PDB entry 3U8M | X-ray diffraction, 2.70 A resolution | chains D and E of the 5 polymer chains in the assembly

# Chain D (and E)
Protein: Acetylcholine-binding protein
Source organism: Lymnaea stagnalis
Notes: chain E of this document is another copy of the same molecule, construct and numbering; everything in this record applies to it too
Reference sequence: P58154 (ACHP_LYMST); residues 1-210 here correspond to UniProt positions 20-229 (UniProt number = residue number + 19)
Amino-acid sequence (210 residues; numbered 1 to 210; the number before each row is that of its first residue):
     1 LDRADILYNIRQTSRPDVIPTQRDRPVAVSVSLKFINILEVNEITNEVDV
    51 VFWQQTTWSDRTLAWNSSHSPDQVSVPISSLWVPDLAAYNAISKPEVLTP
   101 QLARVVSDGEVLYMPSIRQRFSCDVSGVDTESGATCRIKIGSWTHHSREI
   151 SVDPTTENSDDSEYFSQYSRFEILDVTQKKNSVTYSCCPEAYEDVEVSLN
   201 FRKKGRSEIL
Disordered / not traced: 156-158, 206-210 (chain E: 24-25, 67-68, 156-160, 206-210)
Swiss-Prot annotation at these positions:
  - glycosylation: N66 (N-linked (GlcNAc...) asparagine)
Cystine bridges: C123-C136, C187-C188
Residues lining bound ligands:
  - 1-(6-bromopyridin-3-yl)-1,4-diazepane (09R), molecule 1: W53, L102, A103, R104, L112, Y113, M114
  - 1-(6-bromopyridin-3-yl)-1,4-diazepane (09R), molecule 2: Y89, S142, W143, T144, Y185, C187, C188, Y192
Reported in the primary citation:
  - binding site for 1-(6-bromopyridin-3-yl)-1,4-diazepane: L112

# Interface between chain D and chain E
Contacting residue pairs (52; chain D residue first):
  R15(D) - A4(E)  hydrogen bond (side chain-backbone)
  R15(D) - L7(E)
  R15(D) - Y8(E)
  R15(D) - R11(E)
  D17(D) - L7(E)
  D17(D) - R11(E)  salt bridge
  V18(D) - A4(E)  hydrophobic
  V18(D) - L7(E)  hydrophobic
  I19(D) - R3(E)
  T21(D) - R3(E)  hydrogen bond
  I44(D) - R170(E)
  T45(D) - R170(E)
  N46(D) - Y168(E)  hydrogen bond (side chain-backbone)
  E47(D) - L39(E)
  D85(D) - P100(E)
  D85(D) - L102(E)
  L86(D) - P100(E)
  A87(D) - P100(E)
  Y89(D) - W53(E)  hydrophobic
  I92(D) - L39(E)  hydrophobic
  I92(D) - R118(E)  hydrogen bond (backbone-side chain)
  S93(D) - E96(E)
  S93(D) - L98(E)
  K94(D) - E96(E)  hydrogen bond (backbone-side chain)
  K94(D) - V97(E)
  K94(D) - L98(E)
  S122(D) - N37(E)  hydrogen bond
  S122(D) - S166(E)  hydrogen bond
  C123(D) - Y168(E)  hydrophobic
  D124(D) - Y168(E)
  R137(D) - Q167(E)
  R137(D) - Y168(E)  hydrogen bond
  W143(D) - W53(E)
  W143(D) - T99(E)  hydrogen bond
  W143(D) - M114(E)  hydrogen bond (side chain-backbone)
  W143(D) - S116(E)
  T144(D) - S75(E)  hydrogen bond
  T144(D) - L102(E)
  T144(D) - R104(E)
  H145(D) - S75(E)
  H145(D) - R104(E)
  H146(D) - R104(E)
  E149(D) - R3(E)  salt bridge
  E149(D) - R104(E)  salt bridge
  Y185(D) - W53(E)  hydrophobic
  Y185(D) - Y164(E)
  S186(D) - E163(E)  hydrogen bond
  S186(D) - Y164(E)  hydrogen bond (backbone-side chain)
  C187(D) - Q55(E)
  C187(D) - L112(E)  hydrophobic
  C187(D) - M114(E)  hydrophobic
  C188(D) - L112(E)  hydrophobic
Interface residues without a listed pair, chain D (31 interface residues in all): A91, P95
Interface residues without a listed pair, chain E (31 interface residues in all): K34, I36, Q73, P115

# Overview
Chain D and chain E each contribute 31 residues to their interface; the contacts include 13 hydrogen bonds and
3 salt bridges. Among the polar pairs are D17(D)-R11(E), E149(D)-R3(E) and E149(D)-R104(E). Bound to chain D:
1-(6-bromopyridin-3-yl)-1,4-diazepane. The paper reports a binding site for
1-(6-bromopyridin-3-yl)-1,4-diazepane at L112(D).
Chain D and chain E are both Acetylcholine-binding protein (Lymnaea stagnalis); the structure, Crystal
structure of the acetylcholine binding protein (AChBP) from Lymnaea stagnalis in complex with NS3920
(1-(6-bromopyridin-3-yl)-1,4-diazepane), was determined by X-ray diffraction, deposited together with 3U8J,
3U8K, 3U8L and 3U8N.
